Entry 6NC2 (electron microscopy, 5.20 A resolution (low resolution: residue-level contacts below are approximate; hydrogen-bond / salt-bridge calls are withheld)); this record covers chains A and B of the 24 polymer chains in the assembly.

== Chain A ==
Molecule: AMC011 v4.2 SOSIP gp120
Source organism: Human immunodeficiency virus 1
Notes: engineered mutation(s): H66R, A316W, A501C
Chain sequence (512 residues; numbered -4 to 513 plus 21 insertion-coded residues; 27 numbers in that range are skipped by the numbering (no residue carries them; nothing is unmodelled there); the number before each row is that of its first residue; a row labelled like 136A-136S holds insertion residues (136A, then the next letters in order); numbers below 1 keep their minus sign (Met-4 is residue -4)):
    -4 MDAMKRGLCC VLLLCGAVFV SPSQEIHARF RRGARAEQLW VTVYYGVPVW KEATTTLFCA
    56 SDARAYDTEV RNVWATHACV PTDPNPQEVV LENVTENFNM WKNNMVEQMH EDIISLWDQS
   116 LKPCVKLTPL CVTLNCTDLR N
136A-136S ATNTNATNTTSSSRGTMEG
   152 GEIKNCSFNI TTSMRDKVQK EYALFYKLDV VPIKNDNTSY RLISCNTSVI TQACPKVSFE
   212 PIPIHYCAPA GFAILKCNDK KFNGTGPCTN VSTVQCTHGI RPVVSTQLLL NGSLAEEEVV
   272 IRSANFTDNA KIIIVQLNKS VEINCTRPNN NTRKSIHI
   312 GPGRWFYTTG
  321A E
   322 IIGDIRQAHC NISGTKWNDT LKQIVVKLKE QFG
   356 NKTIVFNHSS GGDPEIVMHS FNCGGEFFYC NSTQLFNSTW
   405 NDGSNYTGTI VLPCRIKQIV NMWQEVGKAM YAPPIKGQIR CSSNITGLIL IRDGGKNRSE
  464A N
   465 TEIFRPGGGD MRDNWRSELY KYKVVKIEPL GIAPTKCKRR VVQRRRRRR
Unresolved in the structure: -4 to 30, 60-65, 136A-136S, 405-413, 507-513
Cystine bridges: Cys54-Cys74, Cys119-Cys205, Cys126-Cys196, Cys131-Cys157, Cys218-Cys247, Cys228-Cys239, Cys296-Cys331, Cys378-Cys445, Cys385-Cys418
Covalent attachments: glycan linked to Asn88; N-acetylglucosamine (NAG) linked to Asn130, Asn234, Asn241, Asn262, Asn289, Asn301, Asn448
From the paper describing this entry:
  - post-translational modification sites: Asn88, Asn241

== Chain B ==
Molecule: AMC011 v4.2 SOSIP gp41
Source organism: Human immunodeficiency virus 1
Notes: engineered mutation(s): L543Q, I559P, Q567K, T605C
Chain sequence (153 residues; each row starts with the number of its first residue):
   512 AVGIGAVFLG FLGAAGSTMG AASMTLTVQA RQLLSGIVQQ QNNLLRAPEA QQHLLKLTVW
   572 GIKQLQARVL AVERYLKDQQ LLGIWGCSGK LICCTAVPWN TSWSNKSYNQ IWNNMTWMEW
   632 EREIDNYTSL IYTLIEDSQN QQEKNEQELL ELD
Unresolved in the structure: 547-570
Cystine bridges: Cys598-Cys604
Covalent attachments: N-acetylglucosamine (NAG) linked to Asn625
From the paper describing this entry:
  - conformationally variable residues: Ala512 to Leu520

== Chain A / chain B interface ==
Contacting residue pairs - 93 pairs, chain A then chain B:
  Ala31(A) - Ser618(B)
  Glu32(A) - Ser618(B)
  Glu32(A) - Tyr619(B)
  Leu34(A) - Pro609(B)
  Leu34(A) - Trp610(B)
  Leu34(A) - Lys617(B)
  Leu34(A) - Tyr619(B)
  Trp35(A) - Ala607(B)
  Trp35(A) - Val608(B)
  Trp35(A) - Pro609(B)
  Trp35(A) - Trp610(B)
  Val36(A) - Thr606(B)
  Val36(A) - Val608(B)
  Val36(A) - Trp610(B)
  Val36(A) - Ile642(B)
  Thr37(A) - Cys604(B)
  Val38(A) - Trp596(B)
  Val38(A) - Leu602(B)
  Val38(A) - Ile603(B)
  Val38(A) - Cys604(B)
  Val38(A) - Thr606(B)
  Tyr39(A) - Leu537(B)
  Tyr39(A) - Leu602(B)
  Tyr39(A) - Ile603(B)
  Tyr39(A) - Trp623(B)
  Tyr40(A) - Leu537(B)
  Tyr40(A) - Leu545(B)
  Tyr40(A) - Asp589(B)
  Tyr40(A) - Leu602(B)
  Gly41(A) - Leu537(B)
  Gly41(A) - Gln540(B)
  Gly41(A) - Ala541(B)
  Val42(A) - Trp628(B)
  Pro43(A) - Leu523(B)
  Pro43(A) - Ala526(B)
  Pro43(A) - Gln540(B)
  Val44(A) - Trp628(B)
  Val44(A) - Met629(B)
  Trp45(A) - Leu523(B)
  Trp45(A) - Ala526(B)
  Trp45(A) - Met629(B)
  Lys46(A) - Asp636(B)
  Phe53(A) - Gln575(B)
  Phe53(A) - Ala578(B)
  Thr71(A) - Trp571(B)
  Ala73(A) - Trp571(B)
  Val84(A) - Phe522(B)
  Leu86(A) - Phe522(B)
  Leu86(A) - Leu523(B)
  Leu86(A) - Gly524(B)
  Asn88(A) - Gly524(B)
  Asn88(A) - Gly527(B)
  Val89(A) - Ala526(B)
  Val89(A) - Gly527(B)
  Asp107(A) - Trp571(B)
  Asp107(A) - Lys574(B)
  Leu111(A) - Trp571(B)
  Ala221(A) - Arg585(B)
  Phe223(A) - Arg585(B)
  Thr244(A) - Phe522(B)
  Lys490(A) - Arg585(B)
  Ile491(A) - Phe522(B)
  Ile491(A) - Leu523(B)
  Ile491(A) - Leu544(B)
  Pro493(A) - Leu544(B)
  Pro493(A) - Asp589(B)
  Leu494(A) - Leu592(B)
  Leu494(A) - Tyr643(B)
  Gly495(A) - Glu632(B)
  Gly495(A) - Tyr643(B)
  Ile496(A) - Trp628(B)
  Ile496(A) - Trp631(B)
  Ile496(A) - Glu632(B)
  Ile496(A) - Ile642(B)
  Ile496(A) - Tyr643(B)
  Ala497(A) - Trp623(B)
  Ala497(A) - Trp631(B)
  Pro498(A) - Ile622(B)
  Pro498(A) - Trp623(B)
  Pro498(A) - Trp631(B)
  Thr499(A) - Tyr619(B)
  Cys501(A) - Cys605(B)
  Lys502(A) - Cys605(B)
  Lys502(A) - Thr606(B)
  Lys502(A) - Ala607(B)
  Arg503(A) - Trp596(B)
  Arg503(A) - Gly597(B)
  Arg503(A) - Cys605(B)
  Arg503(A) - Thr606(B)
  Arg503(A) - Gln650(B)
  Arg503(A) - Glu654(B)
  Val505(A) - Ala607(B)
  Val505(A) - Glu654(B)
Also at the interface, not in a pair above, chain A (45 interface residues in all): Cys54, Gly222, Ala224, Lys500, Val506
Also at the interface, not in a pair above, chain B (55 interface residues in all): Gly521, Ala525, Ser528, Met530, Ala582, Leu593, Cys598, Trp614, Asn620, Ile635, Ile646, Gln653, Leu661

== In short ==
Chain A and chain B form an interface of 45 and 55 residues respectively. Covalently linked
N-acetylglucosamine: at Asn130(A), Asn234(A), Asn241(A), Asn262(A), Asn289(A) and Asn301(A) and 1 more.
Covalently linked N-acetylglucosamine: at Asn625(B). The paper reports modification sites Asn88(A) and
Asn241(A); conformational variability at Ala512(B).
Here chain A is AMC011 v4.2 SOSIP gp120 and chain B is AMC011 v4.2 SOSIP gp41, both from Human
immunodeficiency virus 1. Entry 6NC2 (AMC011 v4.2 SOSIP Env trimer in complex with fusion peptide targeting
antibody ACS202 fragment antigen binding) was determined by electron microscopy (same publication as 6NC3 and
6NCP).
